PDB entry 7B4S | X-ray diffraction, 1.38 A resolution | chain A

== Chain A ==
Protein: Possible 4'-phosphopantetheinyl transferase
Source organism: Mycobacteroides abscessus ATCC 19977
UniProtKB: B1MD73 (B1MD73_MYCA9); residues 1-219 here = UniProt positions 1-219
Amino-acid sequence (232 residues; numbered 1 to 232; the number before each row is that of its first residue):
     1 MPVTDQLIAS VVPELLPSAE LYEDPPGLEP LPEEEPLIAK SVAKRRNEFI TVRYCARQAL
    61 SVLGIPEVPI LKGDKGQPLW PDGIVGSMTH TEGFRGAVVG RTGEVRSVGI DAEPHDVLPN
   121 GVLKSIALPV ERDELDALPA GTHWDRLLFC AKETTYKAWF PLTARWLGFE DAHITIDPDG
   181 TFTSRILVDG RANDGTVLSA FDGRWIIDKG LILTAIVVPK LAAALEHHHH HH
Disordered / not traced: 1-4, 222-232
Differences from the reference sequence: expression tag (220-232)
Metal / ion sites: Mn2+ site 1: His90 (together with coenzyme A); Mn2+ site 2: Asp111, Glu113, Glu153
Ligand contacts:
  - coenzyme A (COA): Arg45, Phe49, Val52, Arg53, Lys72, Lys75, Gly76, Gln77, Pro78, Met88, Thr89, His90, Asp111, Ala112, Tyr156, Lys157, Phe160
  - P62 (5-[(4-chlorophenyl)methyl]-6-[[2-(dimethylamino)ethylamino]methyl]-4-oxidanyl-1H-pyrimidine-2-thione): Lys75, Tyr156, Phe160, Arg165, Trp166, Leu167, Phe169
What the authors report for this chain:
  - conformationally variable residues (side-chain flip): Glu153, Tyr156
  - Mn2+ coordination: Glu153
  - binding site for P62: Tyr156, Trp166, Leu167, Phe169
  - catalytic residues: Glu153 (proposed by the authors, not directly observed)

== Summary ==
Bound to chain A: compound P62 and coenzyme A. Asp111, Glu113 and Glu153 coordinate Mn2+ site 2. The paper
reports the catalytic residue Glu153; a binding site for P62 at Tyr156, Trp166 and Leu167 among others.
Chain A is Possible 4'-phosphopantetheinyl transferase (Mycobacteroides abscessus ATCC 19977); the structure,
Structure of the 4'-phosphopantetheinyl transferase PptAb from Mycobacterium abscessus in complex with
Coenzyme A and compound ..., was determined by X-ray diffraction, deposited together with 7B4R, 7BCZ and 7BDW.
